Entry 6FHS (electron microscopy, 3.75 A resolution); this record covers chains A and G of the 10 polymer chains in the assembly.

# Chain A
Protein: RuvB-like helicase
From: Chaetomium thermophilum var. thermophilum DSM 1495
Notes: EC 3.6.4.12
UniProtKB: G0RYI5 (G0RYI5_CHATD); numbering as in UniProt (aligned over 1-462)
Sequence (462 residues; numbered 1 to 462; the number before each row is that of its first residue):
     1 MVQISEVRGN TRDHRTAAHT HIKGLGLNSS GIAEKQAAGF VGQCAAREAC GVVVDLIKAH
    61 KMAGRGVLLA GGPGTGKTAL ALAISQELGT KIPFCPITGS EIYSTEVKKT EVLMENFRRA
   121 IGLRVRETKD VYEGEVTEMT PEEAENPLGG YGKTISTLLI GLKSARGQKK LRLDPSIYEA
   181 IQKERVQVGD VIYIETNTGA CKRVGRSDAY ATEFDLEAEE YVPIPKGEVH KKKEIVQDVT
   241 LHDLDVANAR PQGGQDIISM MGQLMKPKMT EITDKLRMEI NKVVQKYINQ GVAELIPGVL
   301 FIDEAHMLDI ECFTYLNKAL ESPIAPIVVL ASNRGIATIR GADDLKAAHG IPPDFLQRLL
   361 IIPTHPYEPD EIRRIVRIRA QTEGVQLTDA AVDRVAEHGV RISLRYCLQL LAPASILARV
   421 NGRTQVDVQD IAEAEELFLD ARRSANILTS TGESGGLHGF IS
Not modelled in the structure: 1-13

# Chain G
Protein: Ino80
From: Chaetomium thermophilum var. thermophilum DSM 1495
Sequence (1107 residues; numbered 750 to 1856; the number before each row is that of its first residue):
   750 MTDSYATKAS NLKKTAILAS KEAKRWQLRT NKGTKDLQAR AKRVMRDMMG FWKRNEREER
   810 DLRKAAERLE LENARKEEAD REAARQRRKL NFLISQTELY SHFISKKIKT HEVERSTDHP
   870 DVATDEKDKI PEPTLNINVP EPTGPIAPKV TDFNSLDFDN EDESALQAAA MANAQNAIAE
   930 AQKKAREFNK DETKLDEDGE MNFQHPELTE FEVAQPKLLN CQLKEYQLKG LNWLVNLYEQ
   990 GINGILADEM GLGKTVQSIS VMAYLAERYD IWGPFLVVAP ASTLHNWQQE VSKFVPDFKV
  1050 LPYWGTAADR KVLRKFWDRK HTTYKKDSPF HVMITSYQLV VSDVAYFQKM KWQYMILDEA
  1110 QAIKSSQSSR WKCLLGFHCR NRLLLTGTPI QNNMQELWAL LHFIMPSLFD SHDEFSEWFS
  1170 KDIESHAQSN TKLNEDQLKR LHMILKPFML RRVKKHVQKE LGDKIEIDVF CELSYRQRAM
  1230 YQSLRNQISI MDLIEKATVG DNEDSATLMN LVMQFRKVCN HPDLFERADT SSPFFCGHFA
  1290 ETGSFLREGT NVALGYSTRS LVEYRLPRLI WCDGGRLDKP GPGNLVAGFR SKYLNHMMNI
  1350 WTPENIRSSL EGIENFTWLR FVDTSLQEAY RASHTDVFAR AVDLASKQNR LGHMQIVYDE
  1410 PEDKKWTPVH ALFQICEREN PKAVAEITTE GVLRDLMNIA RVKYRELGLC RLEKAARPRA
  1470 SAPPIEVVCD SRSAVIEREN IMFHPAMRKA LFGPTPSEIK EASFGPRPVT LYPPRALLPA
  1530 PDHDKQRFTN ITVPSMARFV TDSGKLAKLD ELLRELKEGG HRVLLYFQMT RMIDLMEEYL
  1590 TYRNYKYCRL DGSTKLEDRR DTVADFQTRP EIFIFLLSTR AGGLGINLTT ADTVIFYDSD
  1650 WNPTIDSQAM DRAHRLGQTK QVTVYRLITR GTIEERIRKR ALQKEEVQRV VITGTGSVDF
  1710 SGRRPPENRN RDIAMWLADD EQAEMIERRE KELIESGEYD KIMQQRRKGG KRKRGAANGD
  1770 TVPSLEDMYH EGEGHFDDNK GSGAATPVDA DSLGRGGKRK KAGGSKKAKT TKQRLAIADG
  1830 EIDDGEIDID YKDDDDKGTD YKDDDDK
Not modelled in the structure: 750-1277, 1545-1856

# Interface between chain A and chain G
Contacting residue pairs - 103 pairs, chain A then chain G:
  Val-125(A) / Phe-1283(G)  hydrophobic
  Glu-127(A) / Phe-1283(G)
  Glu-127(A) / Phe-1284(G)
  Thr-128(A) / Phe-1288(G)
  Thr-128(A) / Glu-1290(G)
  Lys-129(A) / Ser-1281(G)
  Lys-129(A) / Pro-1282(G)
  Asp-130(A) / Phe-1288(G)
  Tyr-132(A) / Leu-1303(G)  hydrophobic
  Glu-143(A) / Ser-1506(G)
  Tyr-151(A) / Lys-1498(G)  hydrogen bond (backbone-side chain)
  Gly-152(A) / Lys-1498(G)
  Lys-153(A) / Lys-1498(G)  hydrogen bond (backbone-side chain)
  Lys-153(A) / Thr-1504(G)
  Thr-154(A) / Thr-1504(G)
  Ile-155(A) / Thr-1504(G)
  Ile-155(A) / Pro-1505(G)
  Lys-169(A) / Gly-1298(G)
  Lys-169(A) / Thr-1299(G)
  Lys-170(A) / Thr-1299(G)  hydrogen bond (backbone-backbone)
  Lys-170(A) / Asn-1300(G)
  Lys-170(A) / Val-1301(G)
  Leu-171(A) / Val-1301(G)
  Arg-172(A) / Val-1301(G)  hydrogen bond (backbone-backbone)
  Arg-172(A) / Ala-1302(G)
  Arg-172(A) / Leu-1303(G)  hydrogen bond (backbone-backbone)
  Leu-173(A) / Leu-1303(G)  hydrophobic
  Asp-174(A) / Leu-1303(G)
  Asp-174(A) / Gly-1304(G)
  Asp-174(A) / Tyr-1305(G)  hydrogen bond (side chain-backbone)
  Pro-175(A) / Arg-1497(G)
  Ser-176(A) / Tyr-1305(G)
  Ser-176(A) / Arg-1497(G)
  Glu-179(A) / Arg-1497(G)  salt bridge
  Glu-179(A) / Phe-1501(G)
  Gln-182(A) / Phe-1501(G)
  Lys-183(A) / Phe-1501(G)
  Lys-183(A) / Leu-1527(G)
  Glu-184(A) / Arg-1536(G)
  Tyr-193(A) / Thr-1279(G)  hydrogen bond
  Tyr-193(A) / Ser-1280(G)
  Tyr-193(A) / Ile-1540(G)
  Tyr-193(A) / Thr-1541(G)
  Ile-194(A) / Leu-1303(G)  hydrophobic
  Thr-196(A) / Phe-1288(G)
  Thr-196(A) / Leu-1303(G)
  Asn-197(A) / Phe-1284(G)
  Asn-197(A) / Phe-1288(G)
  Asn-197(A) / Thr-1307(G)  hydrogen bond (backbone-side chain)
  Thr-198(A) / Phe-1284(G)
  Thr-198(A) / Tyr-1305(G)
  Thr-198(A) / Thr-1307(G)  hydrogen bond (backbone-side chain)
  Lys-202(A) / Lys-1534(G)
  Lys-202(A) / Ile-1540(G)  hydrogen bond (side chain-backbone)
  Lys-202(A) / Val-1542(G)
  His-230(A) / Thr-1291(G)
  His-230(A) / Phe-1294(G)
  Lys-233(A) / Thr-1279(G)
  Gln-237(A) / Ser-1281(G)
  Asp-238(A) / Arg-1468(G)
  Val-239(A) / Phe-1283(G)  hydrophobic
  Val-239(A) / Arg-1468(G)
  Asp-243(A) / Arg-1468(G)
  Asp-243(A) / Ala-1469(G)
  Leu-244(A) / Phe-1283(G)  hydrophobic
  Leu-244(A) / Cys-1285(G)  hydrophobic
  Leu-244(A) / Ala-1469(G)  hydrophobic
  Ala-247(A) / Ala-1469(G)
  Ala-247(A) / Ser-1470(G)
  Ala-247(A) / Ala-1471(G)
  Asn-248(A) / Cys-1285(G)
  Asn-248(A) / Ser-1309(G)
  Asn-248(A) / Val-1311(G)
  Asn-248(A) / Ala-1471(G)
  Pro-251(A) / Ala-1471(G)
  Pro-251(A) / Pro-1472(G)
  Pro-251(A) / Pro-1473(G)  hydrophobic
  Gln-252(A) / Ala-1471(G)
  Gly-253(A) / Ala-1471(G)  hydrogen bond (backbone-backbone)
  Gly-253(A) / Pro-1472(G)
  Gly-254(A) / Tyr-1305(G)
  Gln-255(A) / Tyr-1305(G)  hydrogen bond (backbone-side chain)
  Asp-256(A) / Pro-1473(G)
  Asp-256(A) / Met-1491(G)
  Asp-256(A) / Phe-1492(G)
  Ile-257(A) / Met-1491(G)  hydrogen bond (backbone-backbone)
  Ile-257(A) / Phe-1492(G)
  Ile-257(A) / Met-1496(G)  hydrophobic
  Ile-257(A) / Arg-1497(G)
  Met-260(A) / Leu-1500(G)  hydrophobic
  Met-260(A) / Phe-1501(G)  hydrophobic
  Met-260(A) / Leu-1527(G)  hydrophobic
  Met-261(A) / Phe-1387(G)  hydrophobic
  Met-261(A) / Leu-1500(G)  hydrophobic
  Gln-263(A) / Phe-1537(G)  hydrogen bond (side chain-backbone)
  Leu-264(A) / Pro-1528(G)  hydrophobic
  Leu-264(A) / Phe-1537(G)  hydrophobic
  Lys-275(A) / Tyr-1313(G)
  Glu-279(A) / Val-1311(G)
  Val-283(A) / Leu-1310(G)  hydrophobic
  Lys-286(A) / Leu-1310(G)
  Tyr-287(A) / Cys-1285(G)
  Tyr-287(A) / Leu-1310(G)
Also at the interface, not in a pair above, chain A (67 interface residues in all): Gly-150, Ile-177, Arg-185, Glu-195, Ala-200, Val-204, Lys-232, Ile-235, Ile-258, Ser-259, Leu-276, Ile-280
Also at the interface, not in a pair above, chain G (59 interface residues in all): Glu-1297, Glu-1312, Pro-1467, Ile-1474, Ala-1495, Glu-1507, Tyr-1521, Ala-1525, Gln-1535, Thr-1538

# Summary
67 residues of chain A and 59 residues of chain G are in contact; the contacts include 14 hydrogen bonds and 1
salt bridge. Polar pairs include Glu-179(A)/Arg-1497(G), Tyr-151(A)/Lys-1498(G) and Lys-153(A)/Lys-1498(G).
Here chain A is RuvB-like helicase and chain G is Ino80, both from Chaetomium thermophilum var. thermophilum
DSM 1495. Entry 6FHS (CryoEM Structure of INO80core) was determined by electron microscopy (same publication
as 6FML).
